PDB entry 6W0C | X-ray diffraction, 3.56 A resolution | chains A and C of the 3 polymer chains in the assembly

[Chain A]
Molecule: Fab Heavy Chain
Source organism: Rattus norvegicus
Notes: antibody fragment or engineered binder
Chain sequence (219 residues; each row starts with the number of its first residue):
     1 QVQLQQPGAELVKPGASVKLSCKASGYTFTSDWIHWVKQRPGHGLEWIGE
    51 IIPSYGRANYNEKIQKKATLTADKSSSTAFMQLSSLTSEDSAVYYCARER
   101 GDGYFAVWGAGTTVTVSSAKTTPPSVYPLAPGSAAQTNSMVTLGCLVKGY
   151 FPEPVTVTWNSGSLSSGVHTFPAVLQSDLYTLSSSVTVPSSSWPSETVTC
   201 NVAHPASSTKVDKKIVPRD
Disulfides: Cys-22/Cys-96, Cys-145/Cys-200

[Chain C]
Molecule: pH-gated potassium channel KcsA
Source organism: Streptomyces lividans
Reference sequence: P0A334 (KCSA_STRLI); residues 28-120 here = UniProt positions 28-120
Chain sequence (93 residues; each row starts with the number of its first residue):
    28 AAGAATVLLVIVLLAGSYLAVLAERGAPGAQLITYPRALWWSVETATTVG
    78 YGDLYPVTLWGRLVAVVVMVAGITSFGLVTAALATWFVGREQE
Curated features (UniProtKB/Swiss-Prot):
  - motif: Thr-75 to Asp-80 (Selectivity filter)
  - mutagenesis: Glu-71 (E71A: Prevents channel inactivation)
Metal / ion sites: barium ion near Thr-75 (its only coordinating residue here); K+ near Gly-77 (its only coordinating residue here)
Reported in the primary citation:
  - conformationally variable residues (loop rearrangement): Gly-77

[Interface between chain A and chain C]
Contacting residue pairs (20):
  Thr-30(A) with Tyr-45(C), hydrogen bond
  Ser-31(A) with Tyr-62(C)
  Trp-33(A) with Arg-52(C); Tyr-62(C), hydrogen bond
  His-35(A) with Arg-52(C)
  Glu-50(A) with Arg-52(C), salt bridge
  Ile-52(A) with Tyr-45(C); Leu-49(C), hydrophobic; Tyr-62(C)
  Tyr-55(A) with Tyr-45(C); Leu-49(C), hydrophobic
  Arg-57(A) with Arg-52(C)
  Asn-59(A) with Arg-52(C), hydrogen bond (side chain-backbone); Gly-53(C)
  Glu-62(A) with Pro-55(C)
  Glu-99(A) with Arg-52(C), salt bridge
  Gly-101(A) with Thr-61(C); Tyr-62(C), hydrogen bond (backbone-backbone); Pro-63(C)
  Asp-102(A) with Thr-61(C)
Other interface residues (no listed pair), chain A (16 interface residues in all): Ser-54, Arg-100, Gly-103
Other interface residues (no listed pair), chain C (11 interface residues in all): Leu-46, Val-48, Ala-50

[Overview]
Chain A and chain C form an interface of 16 and 11 residues respectively; the contacts include 4 hydrogen
bonds and 2 salt bridges. Among the polar pairs are Glu-50(A)/Arg-52(C), Glu-99(A)/Arg-52(C) and
Thr-30(A)/Tyr-45(C). Curated annotation (UniProt) lists one mutagenesis site on chain C. The paper reports
conformational variability at Gly-77(C).
Here chain A is Fab Heavy Chain (Rattus norvegicus) and chain C is pH-gated potassium channel KcsA
(Streptomyces lividans). Entry 6W0C (Open-gate KcsA soaked in 4 mM BaCl2) was determined by X-ray diffraction
together with 6W0A, 6W0B, 6W0D, 6W0E, 6W0F, 6W0G and 3 further entries from the same study.
